PDB entry 7TTD | X-ray diffraction, 2.27 A resolution | chains A and B of the 5 polymer chains in the assembly

Chain A:
Molecule: Tubulin alpha-1B chain
Source organism: Sus scrofa
UniProt: Q2XVP4 (TBA1B_PIG); residues 1-438 here = UniProt positions 1-438
Amino-acid sequence (438 residues; each row starts with the number of its first residue):
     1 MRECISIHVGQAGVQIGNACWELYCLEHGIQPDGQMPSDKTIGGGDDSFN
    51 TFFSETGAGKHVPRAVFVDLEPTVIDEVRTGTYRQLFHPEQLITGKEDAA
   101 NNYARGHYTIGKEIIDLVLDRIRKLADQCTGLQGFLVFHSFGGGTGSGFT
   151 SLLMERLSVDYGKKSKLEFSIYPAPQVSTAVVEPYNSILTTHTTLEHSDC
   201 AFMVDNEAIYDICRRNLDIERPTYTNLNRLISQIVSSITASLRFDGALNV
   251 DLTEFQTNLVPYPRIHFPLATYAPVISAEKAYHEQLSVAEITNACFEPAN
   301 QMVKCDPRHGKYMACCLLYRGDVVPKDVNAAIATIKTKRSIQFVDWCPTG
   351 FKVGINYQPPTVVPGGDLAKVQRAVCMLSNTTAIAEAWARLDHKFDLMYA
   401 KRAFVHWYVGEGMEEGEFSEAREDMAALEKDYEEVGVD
Not modelled in the structure: 38-45, 281-284, 438
Residues lining bound ligands:
  - GTP (guanosine-5'-triphosphate): Gly-10, Gln-11, Ala-12, Gln-15, Ile-16, Asp-69, Asp-98, Ala-99, Ala-100, Asn-101, Ser-140, Gly-142, Gly-143, Gly-144, Thr-145, Gly-146, Ile-171, Pro-173, Val-177, Ser-178, Glu-183, Asn-206, Tyr-224, Leu-227, Asn-228, Ile-231
  - JUL (7-methoxy-4-[2-(morpholin-4-yl)-6,7-dihydro-5H-cyclopenta[d]pyrimidin-4-yl]-3,4-dihydroquinoxalin-2(1H)-one): Asn-101, Thr-179, Val-181
Swiss-Prot annotation at these positions:
  - motif: Met-1 to Cys-4 (MREC motif)
  - active site: Glu-254
  - binding site (GTP): Gly-10, Gln-11, Ala-12, Gln-15, Glu-71, Ala-99, Ser-140, Gly-143, Gly-144, Thr-145, Gly-146, Thr-179, Glu-183, Asn-206, Tyr-224, Asn-228, Leu-252
  - binding site (Mg(2+)): Glu-71
  - modified residue: Lys-40 (N6,N6,N6-trimethyllysine), Ser-48 (Phosphoserine), Ser-232 (Phosphoserine), Tyr-282 (3'-nitrotyrosine), Arg-339 (Omega-N-methylarginine)
  - cross-link (Glycyl lysine isopeptide (Lys-Gly)): Lys-326 (interchain with G-Cter in ubiquitin), Lys-370 (interchain with G-Cter in ubiquitin)

Chain B:
Molecule: Tubulin beta chain
Source organism: Sus scrofa
UniProt: A0A287AGU7 (A0A287AGU7_PIG); residues 1-433 here = UniProt positions 1-433
Amino-acid sequence (433 residues; row label = number of the first residue in the row):
     1 MREIVHIQAGQCGNQIGAKFWEVISDEHGIDPTGSYHGDSDLQLERINVY
    51 YNEATGNKYVPRAILVDLEPGTMDSVRSGPFGQIFRPDNFVFGQSGAGNN
   101 WAKGHYTEGAELVDSVLDVVRKESESCDCLQGFQLTHSLGGGTGSGMGTL
   151 LISKIREEYPDRIMNTFSVMPSPKVSDTVVEPYNATLSVHQLVENTDETY
   201 CIDNEALYDICFRTLKLTTPTYGDLNHLVSATMSGVTTCLRFPGQLNADL
   251 RKLAVNMVPFPRLHFFMPGFAPLTSRGSQQYRALTVPELTQQMFDSKNMM
   301 AACDPRHGRYLTVAAIFRGRMSMKEVDEQMLNVQNKNSSYFVEWIPNNVK
   351 TAVCDIPPRGLKMSATFIGNSTAIQELFKRISEQFTAMFRRKAFLHWYTG
   401 EGMDEMEFTEAESNMNDLVSEYQQYQDATADEQ
Not modelled in the structure: 277-283, 431-433
Residues lining bound ligands:
  - GDP (guanosine-5'-diphosphate): Gly-10, Gln-11, Cys-12, Gln-15, Ile-16, Asp-67, Ser-138, Gly-140, Gly-141, Gly-142, Thr-143, Gly-144, Val-169, Pro-171, Val-175, Asp-177, Glu-181, Asn-204, Leu-207, Tyr-222, Leu-225, Asn-226
  - JUL (7-methoxy-4-[2-(morpholin-4-yl)-6,7-dihydro-5H-cyclopenta[d]pyrimidin-4-yl]-3,4-dihydroquinoxalin-2(1H)-one): Tyr-200, Val-236, Thr-237, Cys-239, Leu-240, Leu-246, Ala-248, Asp-249, Leu-250, Lys-252, Leu-253, Asn-256, Met-257, Thr-312, Val-313, Ala-314, Ala-315, Ile-316, Asn-348, Lys-350, Thr-351, Ala-352

How chain A and chain B interact:
Contacting residue pairs - 54 pairs, chain A then chain B:
  Gln-11(A) with Asn-247(B)
  Glu-71(A) with Arg-2(B), salt bridge
  Thr-73(A) with Arg-2(B); Asn-247(B)
  Lys-96(A) with Met-1(B); Cys-129(B); Arg-162(B)
  Glu-97(A) with Met-1(B); Cys-129(B); Arg-162(B), salt bridge
  Asp-98(A) with Lys-252(B), salt bridge
  Ala-100(A) with Arg-251(B); Lys-252(B); Val-255(B)
  Asn-101(A) with Lys-252(B); Asn-256(B), hydrogen bond
  Arg-105(A) with Arg-251(B)
  Pro-175(A) with Asn-347(B); Lys-350(B)
  Ser-178(A) with Lys-350(B)
  Thr-179(A) with Leu-246(B)
  Ala-180(A) with Asn-256(B)
  Val-181(A) with Asn-256(B), hydrogen bond (backbone-side chain); Ile-345(B), hydrophobic; Pro-346(B); Asn-347(B)
  Arg-221(A) with Asp-327(B), salt bridge
  Lys-394(A) with Pro-346(B); Asn-347(B), hydrogen bond
  Leu-397(A) with Glu-343(B); Trp-344(B); Pro-346(B), hydrophobic; Ala-430(B), hydrophobic
  Met-398(A) with Trp-344(B); Pro-346(B)
  Lys-401(A) with Phe-260(B); Trp-344(B); Ala-428(B); Thr-429(B), hydrogen bond (side chain-backbone)
  Arg-402(A) with Phe-260(B)
  Ala-403(A) with Pro-259(B); Phe-260(B), hydrophobic
  Phe-404(A) with Val-255(B); Asn-256(B); Val-258(B); Pro-259(B), hydrogen bond (backbone-backbone); Ile-345(B), hydrophobic
  His-406(A) with Val-258(B); Pro-259(B), hydrogen bond (side chain-backbone); Phe-260(B); Pro-261(B)
  Trp-407(A) with Ala-254(B); Val-255(B); Val-258(B), hydrogen bond (side chain-backbone)
Also at the interface, not in a pair above, chain A (27 interface residues in all): Val-74, Val-182, Glu-220
Also at the interface, not in a pair above, chain B (31 interface residues in all): Asp-249, Met-257, Thr-312, Met-323, Lys-324, Asn-348

Overview:
27 residues of chain A face 31 of chain B across their interface; the contacts include 7 hydrogen bonds and 4
salt bridges. Polar contacts include Glu-71(A)/Arg-2(B), Glu-97(A)/Arg-162(B) and Asp-98(A)/Lys-252(B).
Compound JUL is bound between chain A and chain B. Ligands of chain A: GTP.
Here chain A is Tubulin alpha-1B chain and chain B is Tubulin beta chain, both from Sus scrofa. Entry 7TTD
(Tubulin-RB3_SLD in complex with compound 12e) was determined by X-ray diffraction together with 7TTE and 7TTF
from the same study.
